4HHQ - chain A; structure by X-ray diffraction, 2.30 A resolution.

[Chain A]
Molecule: Serum paraoxonase by directed evolution
From: synthetic construct
Notes: EC 3.1.1.2, 3.1.8.1, 3.1.1.25
Chain sequence (355 residues; each row starts with the number of its first residue):
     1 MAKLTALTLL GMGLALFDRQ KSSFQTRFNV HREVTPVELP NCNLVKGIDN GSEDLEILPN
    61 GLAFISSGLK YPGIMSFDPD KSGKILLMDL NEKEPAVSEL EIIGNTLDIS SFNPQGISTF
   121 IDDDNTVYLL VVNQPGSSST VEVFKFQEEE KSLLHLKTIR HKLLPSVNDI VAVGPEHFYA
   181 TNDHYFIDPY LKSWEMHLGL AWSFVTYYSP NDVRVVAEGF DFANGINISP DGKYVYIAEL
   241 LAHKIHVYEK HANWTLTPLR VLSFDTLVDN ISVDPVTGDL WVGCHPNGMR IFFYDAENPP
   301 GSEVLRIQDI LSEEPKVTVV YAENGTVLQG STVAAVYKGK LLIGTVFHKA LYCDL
Not modelled in the structure: 1-19, 69-81
Disulfides: Cys42-Cys353
Bound ions: Ca2+ site 1: Glu53, Asp269; Ca2+ site 2: Asp54, Ile117, Asp169
What the authors report for this chain:
  - Ca2+ coordination: Glu53, Asp269
  - conformationally variable residues (side-chain flip): Gln134
  - Ca2+ coordination through a water molecule: Asn168, Asn224, Asn270

[In short]
Glu53 and Asp269 coordinate Ca2+ site 1. Asp54, Ile117 and Asp169 form the Ca2+ site 2. The paper reports
water-mediated Ca2+ coordination by Asn168, Asn224 and Asn270; Ca2+ coordination by Glu53 and Asp269.
Chain A is Serum paraoxonase by directed evolution (synthetic construct); the structure, Serum paraoxonase-1
by directed evolution with the H115Q and H134Q mutations, was determined by X-ray diffraction together with
4HHO from the same study.
